8TI9 - chains E and G of the 8 polymer chains in the assembly; structure by electron microscopy, 3.19 A resolution.

== Chain E (and G) ==
Name: Shedu protein SduA
Organism: Bacillus cereus B4264
Notes: chain G of this document is another copy of the same molecule, construct and numbering; everything in this record applies to it too
UniProt: B7HFR2 (SDUA_BACC4); numbering as in UniProt (aligned over 171-380)
Sequence (229 residues; row label = number of the first residue in the row):
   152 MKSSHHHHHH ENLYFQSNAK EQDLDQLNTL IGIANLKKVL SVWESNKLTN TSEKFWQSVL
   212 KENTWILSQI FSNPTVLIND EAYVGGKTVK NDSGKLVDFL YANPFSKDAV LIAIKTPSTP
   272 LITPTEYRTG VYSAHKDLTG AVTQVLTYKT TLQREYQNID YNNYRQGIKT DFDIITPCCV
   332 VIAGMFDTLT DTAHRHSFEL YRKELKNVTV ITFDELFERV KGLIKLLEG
Unresolved in the structure: 152-172, 319-323, 380 (chain G: 152-182, 236-246, 380)
Differences from the reference sequence: expression tag (152-170); engineered mutation A264 (Glu in B7HFR2)
From the paper describing this entry:
  - mutagenesis - E264A: abolished catalytic activity
  - mutagenesis - Y315E: abolished growth in response to phage infection

== How chain E and chain G interact ==
Contacting residue pairs (44):
  K266(E) with Y278(G), hydrogen bond
  Y278(E) with K266(G), hydrogen bond; D288(G); G291(G); A292(G); Q295(G)
  R279(E) with K266(G); Q295(G)
  V282(E) with G291(G); T294(G); Q295(G)
  S284(E) with K287(G); T290(G); G291(G)
  A285(E) with T290(G), hydrogen bond (backbone-side chain)
  K287(E) with S284(G), hydrogen bond (backbone-side chain)
  T290(E) with S284(G); A285(G)
  G291(E) with Y278(G); V282(G); S284(G), hydrogen bond (backbone-side chain)
  V293(E) with E355(G)
  T294(E) with Y283(G); S348(G)
  Q295(E) with Y278(G)
  L297(E) with L351(G), hydrophobic; E355(G)
  T298(E) with L351(G)
  T301(E) with H347(G)
  S348(E) with T294(G)
  L351(E) with T294(G); L297(G); T298(G)
  E355(E) with V293(G); L297(G); E355(G); L356(G); K357(G), hydrogen bond (backbone-backbone); N358(G); V359(G), hydrogen bond (side chain-backbone)
  L356(E) with E355(G)
  K357(E) with E355(G), hydrogen bond (backbone-backbone); L356(G)
  V359(E) with E355(G)
Interface residues without a listed pair, chain E (27 interface residues in all): E204, T274, Y283, A292, Y352, K354
Interface residues without a listed pair, chain G (28 interface residues in all): T274, R279, Y352, K354

== Overview ==
27 residues of chain E face 28 of chain G across their interface; the contacts include 8 hydrogen bonds. Polar
pairs include K266(E)-Y278(G), A285(E)-T290(G) and K287(E)-S284(G). From the paper: E264A of chain E abolishes
catalytic activity; Y315E of chain E abolishes growth in response to phage infection.
Both chains are Shedu protein SduA (Bacillus cereus B4264). Entry 8TI9 (CryoEM structure of octamer assembly
of Shedu nuclease domain from Bacillus cereus) was determined by electron microscopy, deposited together with
8TI8 and 8TIA.
